Entry 7VLP (X-ray diffraction, 1.50 A resolution); this record covers chains A and B.

[Chain A (and B)]
Protein: Replicase polyprotein 1a
Source organism: Severe acute respiratory syndrome coronavirus 2
Notes: chain B of this document is another copy of the same molecule, construct and numbering; everything in this record applies to it too
UniProtKB: P0DTC1 (R1A_SARS2); residues 2-306 here correspond to UniProt positions 3265-3569 (UniProt number = residue number + 3263)
Sequence (305 residues; row label = number of the first residue in the row):
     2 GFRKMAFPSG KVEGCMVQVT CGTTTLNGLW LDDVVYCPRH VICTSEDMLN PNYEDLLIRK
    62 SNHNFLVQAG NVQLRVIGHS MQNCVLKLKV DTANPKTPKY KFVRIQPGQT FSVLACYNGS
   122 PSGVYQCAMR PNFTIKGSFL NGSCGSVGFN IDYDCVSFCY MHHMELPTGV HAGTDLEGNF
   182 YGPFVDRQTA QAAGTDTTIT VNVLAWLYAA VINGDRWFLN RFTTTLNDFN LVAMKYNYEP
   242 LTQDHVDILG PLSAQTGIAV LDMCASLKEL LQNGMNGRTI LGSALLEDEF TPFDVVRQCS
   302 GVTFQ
Not modelled in the structure: 305-306 (chain B: 2, 302-306)
Residues lining bound ligands: Paxlovid, bound form (4WI; (1R,2S,5S)-N-{(1E,2S)-1-imino-3-[(3S)-2-oxopyrrolidin-3-yl]propan-2-yl}-6,6-dimethyl-3-[3-methyl-N-(trifluoroacetyl)-L-valyl]-3-azabicyclo[3.1.0]hexane-2-carboxamide): His-41, Met-49, Tyr-54, Phe-140, Leu-141, Asn-142, Gly-143, Ser-144, Cys-145, His-163, His-164, Met-165, Glu-166, Leu-167, Pro-168, His-172, Asp-187, Arg-188, Gln-189, Thr-190, Gln-192
What the authors report for this chain:
  - binding site for Paxlovid, bound form: Cys-145, His-163, His-164, Glu-166, Gln-192
  - catalytic residues: Cys-145

[How chain A and chain B interact]
Contacting residue pairs - 53 pairs, chain A then chain B:
  Arg-4(A) / Tyr-126(B)
  Arg-4(A) / Lys-137(B)
  Arg-4(A) / Gly-138(B)  hydrogen bond (side chain-backbone)
  Lys-5(A) / Arg-4(B)
  Lys-5(A) / Tyr-126(B)
  Met-6(A) / Gly-124(B)
  Met-6(A) / Val-125(B)
  Met-6(A) / Tyr-126(B)  hydrophobic
  Met-6(A) / Ser-139(B)
  Ala-7(A) / Gly-124(B)
  Ala-7(A) / Val-125(B)  hydrogen bond (backbone-backbone)
  Phe-8(A) / Val-125(B)
  Pro-9(A) / Ser-10(B)
  Pro-9(A) / Glu-14(B)
  Pro-9(A) / Pro-122(B)  hydrophobic
  Pro-9(A) / Ser-123(B)
  Pro-9(A) / Gly-124(B)
  Ser-10(A) / Pro-9(B)
  Ser-10(A) / Ser-10(B)  hydrogen bond (backbone-side chain)
  Ser-10(A) / Glu-14(B)  hydrogen bond (backbone-side chain)
  Gly-11(A) / Gly-11(B)
  Gly-11(A) / Glu-14(B)  hydrogen bond (backbone-side chain)
  Glu-14(A) / Pro-9(B)
  Glu-14(A) / Ser-10(B)  hydrogen bond (side chain-backbone)
  Glu-14(A) / Gly-11(B)  hydrogen bond (side chain-backbone)
  Pro-122(A) / Pro-9(B)
  Ser-123(A) / Pro-9(B)
  Gly-124(A) / Met-6(B)
  Gly-124(A) / Ala-7(B)
  Gly-124(A) / Pro-9(B)
  Val-125(A) / Met-6(B)
  Val-125(A) / Ala-7(B)  hydrogen bond (backbone-backbone)
  Val-125(A) / Phe-8(B)
  Val-125(A) / Val-125(B)  hydrophobic
  Tyr-126(A) / Lys-5(B)
  Tyr-126(A) / Met-6(B)  hydrophobic
  Gln-127(A) / Arg-4(B)  hydrogen bond (backbone-side chain)
  Lys-137(A) / Arg-4(B)  hydrogen bond (backbone-side chain)
  Ser-139(A) / Met-6(B)
  Ser-139(A) / Gln-299(B)  hydrogen bond
  Leu-141(A) / Gln-299(B)
  Leu-141(A) / Ser-301(B)
  Glu-290(A) / Arg-4(B)  salt bridge
  Arg-298(A) / Ser-123(B)  hydrogen bond (side chain-backbone)
  Arg-298(A) / Gly-124(B)
  Gln-299(A) / Leu-141(B)
  Cys-300(A) / Leu-141(B)
  Ser-301(A) / Leu-141(B)
  Gly-302(A) / Tyr-118(B)
  Val-303(A) / Ser-123(B)  hydrogen bond (backbone-side chain)
  Thr-304(A) / Tyr-118(B)
  Thr-304(A) / Ser-121(B)
  Thr-304(A) / Pro-122(B)
Interface residues without a listed pair, chain A (31 interface residues in all): Lys-12, Leu-115, Cys-128, Ala-129, Gly-138
Interface residues without a listed pair, chain B (27 interface residues in all): Phe-3, Lys-12, Leu-115, Arg-298, Cys-300

[Summary]
The interface between chain A and chain B involves 31 residues on one side and 27 on the other; the contacts
include 13 hydrogen bonds and 1 salt bridge. Polar contacts include Glu-290(A)/Arg-4(B), Arg-4(A)/Gly-138(B)
and Ser-10(A)/Ser-10(B). From the paper: the catalytic residue Cys-145(A); a binding site for Paxlovid, bound
form at Cys-145(A), His-163(A) and His-164(A) among others.
Chain A and chain B are both Replicase polyprotein 1a (Severe acute respiratory syndrome coronavirus 2); the
structure, Crystal structure of SARS-Cov-2 main protease in complex with PF07321332 in spacegroup P1211, was
determined by X-ray diffraction (same publication as 7VLO, 7VLQ and 7VTC).
